PDB entry 3REA | X-ray diffraction, 2.00 A resolution | chains A and B

[Chain A]
Molecule: Protein Nef
Organism: HIV-1 M:B_ARV2/SF2
UniProt: P03407 (NEF_HV1A2); residues 45-210 here = UniProt positions 45-210
Sequence (166 residues; numbered 45 to 210; the number before each row is that of its first residue):
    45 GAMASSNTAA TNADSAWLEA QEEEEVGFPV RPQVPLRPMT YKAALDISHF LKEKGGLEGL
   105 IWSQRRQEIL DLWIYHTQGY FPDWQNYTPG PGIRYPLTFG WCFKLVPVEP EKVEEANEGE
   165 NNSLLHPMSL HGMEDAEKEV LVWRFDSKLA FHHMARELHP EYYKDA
Disordered / not traced: 45-55, 156-178, 206-210
Sequence notes: engineered mutation Met47 (Ile in P03407), Ala48 (Thr in P03407), Ser59 (Cys in P03407), Ala210 (Cys in P03407)
Curated features (UniProtKB/Swiss-Prot):
  - region: Glu66 to Glu69 (Acidic), Pro73 to Pro82 (SH3-binding), Glu112 to Trp128 (Mediates dimerization, Nef-PTE1 interaction), Val152 to Val184 (Binding to ATP6V1H)
  - motif: Pro76 to Pro79 (PxxP), Leu168, Leu169 (Dileucine internalization motif), Glu178, Asp179 (Diacidic)
  - site: Trp61, Leu62 (Cleavage)
  - mutagenesis: Arg75 (R75T: Complete loss of viral replication. Incapacity to trigger cellular activation, probably due to reduced interaction with the TCR environment), Ser107 (S107A: No effect), Leu168 to Leu169 (Partial loss of binding to NBP1), Glu178 to Asp179 (Partial loss of binding to NBP1)
Reported in the primary citation:
  - contacts within the chain: Trp61-Leu104 (hydrophobic contact), Trp61-Arg110 (hydrophobic contact), Trp61-Ile113 (hydrophobic contact), Trp61-Leu114 (hydrophobic contact)
  - conformationally variable residues (order/disorder transition): Ala60 to Glu69

[Chain B]
Molecule: Tyrosine-protein kinase HCK
Organism: Homo sapiens
Notes: EC 2.7.10.2
UniProt: P08631 (HCK_HUMAN); numbering as in UniProt (aligned over 79-138)
Sequence (61 residues; each row starts with the number of its first residue):
    78 MEDIIVVALY DYVSWSPDDL SFQKGDQMVV LEESGEWWKA RSLATRKEGY IPSNYVARVD
   138 S
Disordered / not traced: 78
Sequence notes: initiating methionine (78); engineered mutation Val90 (Glu in P08631), Ser91 (Ala in P08631), Trp92 (Ile in P08631), Ser93 (His in P08631), Pro94 (His in P08631), Asp95 (Glu in P08631)

[Interface between chain A and chain B]
Contacting residue pairs (32):
  Val74(A) - Tyr87(B)
  Arg75(A) - Tyr87(B)
  Arg75(A) - Asp88(B)
  Arg75(A) - Tyr132(B)  hydrogen bond
  Pro76(A) - Tyr87(B)
  Pro76(A) - Asn131(B)
  Pro76(A) - Tyr132(B)  hydrogen bond (backbone-side chain)
  Gln77(A) - Asn131(B)  hydrogen bond (backbone-side chain)
  Val78(A) - Trp114(B)  hydrophobic
  Val78(A) - Pro129(B)  hydrophobic
  Val78(A) - Tyr132(B)
  Pro79(A) - Glu113(B)
  Pro79(A) - Trp114(B)  hydrogen bond (backbone-side chain)
  Pro79(A) - Pro129(B)
  Pro79(A) - Asn131(B)
  Arg81(A) - Tyr89(B)
  Arg81(A) - Asp96(B)  salt bridge
  Arg81(A) - Trp114(B)
  Lys86(A) - Asp95(B)  salt bridge
  Asp90(A) - Trp92(B)
  Asp90(A) - Ser93(B)  hydrogen bond
  Asp90(A) - Pro94(B)
  Asp90(A) - Asp95(B)
  Ile91(A) - Trp92(B)  hydrophobic
  Phe94(A) - Trp92(B)
  Trp117(A) - Trp92(B)  hydrophobic
  Ile118(A) - Trp92(B)  hydrophobic
  Thr121(A) - Trp92(B)
  Gln122(A) - Tyr89(B)  hydrogen bond
  Gln122(A) - Val90(B)  hydrogen bond (side chain-backbone)
  Gln122(A) - Trp92(B)
  Gln122(A) - Trp114(B)
Other interface residues (no listed pair), chain A (17 interface residues in all): Leu80, Leu95
Other interface residues (no listed pair), chain B (16 interface residues in all): Ser91, Ser130
Interface features reported in the paper:
  - specific contacts: Arg81(A)-Asp96(B) (salt bridge), Lys86(A)-Asp95(B) (salt bridge), Asp90(A)-Ser93(B) (hydrogen bond), Ile91(A)-Trp92(B) (hydrophobic contact), Phe94(A)-Trp92(B) (pi stacking), Trp117(A)-Trp92(B), Ile118(A)-Trp92(B) (hydrophobic contact), Gln122(A)-Tyr89(B), Gln122(A)-Val90(B) (backbone contact)
  - interface residues, chain B: Val90(B), Trp92(B)

[Summary]
Chain A and chain B form an interface of 17 and 16 residues respectively; the contacts include 7 hydrogen
bonds and 2 salt bridges. Among the polar pairs are Arg81(A)-Asp96(B), Lys86(A)-Asp95(B) and
Arg75(A)-Tyr132(B). The paper describes salt bridges between Arg81(A) and Asp96(B) and Lys86(A) and Asp95(B);
a hydrogen bond between Asp90(A) and Ser93(B); hydrophobic contacts between Ile91(A) and Trp92(B) and
Ile118(A) and Trp92(B). From the paper: interface residues Val90(B) and Trp92(B); conformational variability
at Ala60(A).
Here chain A is Protein Nef (HIV-1 M:B_ARV2/SF2) and chain B is Tyrosine-protein kinase HCK (Homo sapiens).
Entry 3REA (HIV-1 Nef protein in complex with engineered Hck-SH3 domain) was determined by X-ray diffraction
together with 3REB from the same study.
